PDB entry 6X04 | X-ray diffraction, 2.68 A resolution | chains K and L of the 12 polymer chains in the assembly

Chain K:
Name: Nucleoporin NUP133
Source organism: Saccharomyces cerevisiae (strain ATCC 204508 / S288c)
UniProtKB: P36161 (NU133_YEAST); residues 55-481 here = UniProt positions 55-481
Amino-acid sequence (428 residues; numbered 54 to 481; the number before each row is that of its first residue):
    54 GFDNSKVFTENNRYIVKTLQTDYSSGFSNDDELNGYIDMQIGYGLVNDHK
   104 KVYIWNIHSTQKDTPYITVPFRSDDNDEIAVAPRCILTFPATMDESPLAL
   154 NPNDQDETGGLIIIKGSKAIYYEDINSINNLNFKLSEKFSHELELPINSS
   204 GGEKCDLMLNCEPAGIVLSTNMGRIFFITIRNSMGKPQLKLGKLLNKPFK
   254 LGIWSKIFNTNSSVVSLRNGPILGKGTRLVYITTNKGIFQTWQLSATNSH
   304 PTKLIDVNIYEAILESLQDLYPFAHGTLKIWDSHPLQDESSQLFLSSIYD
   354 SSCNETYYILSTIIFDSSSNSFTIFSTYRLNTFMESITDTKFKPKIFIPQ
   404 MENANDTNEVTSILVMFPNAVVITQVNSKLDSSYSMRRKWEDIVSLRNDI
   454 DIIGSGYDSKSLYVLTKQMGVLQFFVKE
Disordered / not traced: 54-60, 74, 79-83, 111-118, 124-135, 144-160, 179-192, 205, 251-264, 298-299, 303, 404-412, 430-438
Differences from the reference sequence: expression tag (54)

Chain L:
Name: Vhh-SAN5
Source organism: Vicugna pacos
Notes: antibody fragment or engineered binder
Amino-acid sequence (118 residues; numbered 1 to 118; the number before each row is that of its first residue):
     1 QVQLVESGGGLVQAGGSLRLSCAASGSIGSLDAMAWYRRAPGKQRERVAS
    51 ISRYGTYYVDSVKGRFTISRDNAKNTVYLQMNSLKPEDTGVYYCKGVMEV
   101 GGVIDEYWGQGTQVTVSS
Disordered / not traced: 1, 118

Chain K / chain L interface:
Contacting residue pairs - 34 pairs, chain K then chain L:
  E318(K) - Y37(L)
  E318(K) - R45(L)  salt bridge
  E318(K) - K95(L)  hydrogen bond (backbone-side chain)
  S319(K) - E106(L)
  Q321(K) - Y37(L)  hydrogen bond
  Q321(K) - R47(L)  hydrogen bond (backbone-side chain)
  D322(K) - A33(L)
  D322(K) - A35(L)
  D322(K) - Y37(L)  hydrogen bond
  D322(K) - R47(L)  salt bridge
  D322(K) - S52(L)  hydrogen bond (backbone-side chain)
  D322(K) - K95(L)  salt bridge
  D322(K) - V97(L)
  L323(K) - D32(L)
  L323(K) - A33(L)
  L323(K) - S52(L)
  L323(K) - Y54(L)
  L323(K) - E99(L)
  Y324(K) - Y54(L)
  P325(K) - Y54(L)
  F326(K) - Y54(L)  hydrophobic
  H328(K) - R47(L)
  T380(K) - V103(L)
  T380(K) - I104(L)  hydrogen bond (backbone-backbone)
  Y381(K) - G101(L)
  Y381(K) - G102(L)
  Y381(K) - V103(L)  hydrophobic
  R382(K) - E99(L)  salt bridge
  R382(K) - G102(L)  hydrogen bond (backbone-backbone)
  N384(K) - G101(L)
  N384(K) - G102(L)
  M439(K) - V103(L)  hydrophobic
  R441(K) - G101(L)  hydrogen bond (side chain-backbone)
  R441(K) - V103(L)
Also at the interface, not in a pair above, chain K (18 interface residues in all): L320, Y360, R440
Also at the interface, not in a pair above, chain L (18 interface residues in all): S50, D105

In short:
The chain K/chain L interface involves 18 residues from each chain, with 8 hydrogen bonds and 4 salt bridges.
Polar pairs include E318(K)-R45(L), D322(K)-R47(L) and D322(K)-K95(L).
Chain K is Nucleoporin NUP133 (Saccharomyces cerevisiae (strain ATCC 204508 / S288c)) and chain L is Vhh-SAN5
(Vicugna pacos); the structure, Nup133 (aa55-481) from S. cerevisiae bound by VHH-SAN5, was determined by
X-ray diffraction, deposited together with 6X02, 6X03 and 6X05.
